Entry 5A4D (X-ray diffraction, 2.81 A resolution); this record covers chain A.

# Chain A
Molecule: Putative quinone-oxidoreductase homolog, chloroplastic
From: Arabidopsis thaliana
Notes: EC 1.-.-.-
Reference sequence: Q9SV68 (QORH_ARATH); residues 1-329 here = UniProt positions 1-329
Amino-acid sequence (329 residues; numbered 1 to 329; the number before each row is that of its first residue):
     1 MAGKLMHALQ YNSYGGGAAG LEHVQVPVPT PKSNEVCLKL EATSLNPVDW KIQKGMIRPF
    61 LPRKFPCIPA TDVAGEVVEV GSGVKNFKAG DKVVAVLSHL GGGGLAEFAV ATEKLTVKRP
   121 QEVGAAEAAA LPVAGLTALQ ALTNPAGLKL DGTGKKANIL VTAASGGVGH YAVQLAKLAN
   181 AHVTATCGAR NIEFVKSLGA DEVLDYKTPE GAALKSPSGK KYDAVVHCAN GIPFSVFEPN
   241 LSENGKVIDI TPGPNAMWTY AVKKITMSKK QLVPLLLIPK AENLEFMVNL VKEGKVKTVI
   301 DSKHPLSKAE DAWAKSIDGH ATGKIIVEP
Not modelled in the structure: 1-2
Small-molecule neighbours:
  - 13KOTE (KZH; (13-oxo-9(Z),11(E),15(Z)-octadecatrienoic acid)): Y14, R58, P59
  - NADP (NAP; NADP nicotinamide-adenine-dinucleotide phosphate): P47, V48, K51, V133, T137, A163, S165, G166, G167, V168, G169, T186, C187, G188, R190, N191, Y206, C228, A229, N230, I250, T251, P252, L275, L276, L277, G319, H320, A321, T322, G323
Curated features (UniProtKB/Swiss-Prot):
  - binding site (substrate): R58
What the authors report for this chain:
  - binding site for NADP: R190, T251
  - conformationally variable residues (helix shift, loop rearrangement, side-chain flip): N46 to L61, L97 to G103, R190, I250 to K269

# In short
Bound to chain A: NADP and 13KOTE. Curated annotation (UniProt) lists substrate-binding residue R58. From the
paper: a binding site for NADP at R190 and T251; conformational variability at N46, L97 and R190 among others.
Chain A is Putative quinone-oxidoreductase homolog, chloroplastic (Arabidopsis thaliana); the structure,
Crystal structure of the chloroplastic gamma-ketol reductase from Arabidopsis thaliana bound to 13KOTE and
NADP, was determined by X-ray diffraction (same publication as 5A3J and 5A3V).
